6EHT - chains B and E of the 7 polymer chains in the assembly; structure by X-ray diffraction, 3.20 A resolution.

== Chain B ==
Name: Proliferating cell nuclear antigen
From: Homo sapiens
UniProt: P12004 (PCNA_HUMAN); residues 1-254 here = UniProt positions 1-254
Chain sequence (254 residues; row label = number of the first residue in the row):
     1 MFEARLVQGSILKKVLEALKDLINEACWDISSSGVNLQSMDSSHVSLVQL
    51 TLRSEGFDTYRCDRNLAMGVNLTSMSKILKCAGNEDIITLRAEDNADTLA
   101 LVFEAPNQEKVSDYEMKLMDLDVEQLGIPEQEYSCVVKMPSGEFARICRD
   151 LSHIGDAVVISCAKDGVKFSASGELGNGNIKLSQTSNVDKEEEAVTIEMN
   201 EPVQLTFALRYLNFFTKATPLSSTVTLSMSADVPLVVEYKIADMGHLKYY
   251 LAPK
Not modelled in the structure: 1
UniProt features mapped onto this chain:
  - DNA-binding region: Arg61 to Lys80
  - modified residue: Lys14 (N6-acetyllysine), Lys77 (N6-acetyllysine), Lys80 (N6-acetyllysine), Tyr211 (Phosphotyrosine), Lys248 (N6-acetyllysine)
  - cross-link (Glycyl lysine isopeptide (Lys-Gly)): Lys164 (interchain with G-Cter in SUMO2), Lys254 (interchain with G-Cter in SUMO2)
  - natural variant: Ser228 (S228I: In ATLD2)
  - mutagenesis: Lys13 (K13R: Inhibits acetylation, recruitment to DNA damage sites, inducible ubiquitination and protein degradation, DNA replication and repair synthesis efficiencies, but homotrimer formation, nuclear ...), Lys14 (K14R: Inhibits acetylation, recruitment to DNA damage sites, inducible ubiquitination and protein degradation, DNA replication and repair synthesis efficiencies, but homotrimer formation, nuclear ...), Lys20 (K20R: Inhibits acetylation, recruitment to DNA damage sites, inducible ubiquitination and protein degradation, DNA replication and repair synthesis efficiencies, but homotrimer formation, nuclear ...), Met40 (M40A: Complete loss of interaction with UHRF2), Ser43 to Val45 (No effect on POLD3-binding. Impairs binding to ALKBH2), Lys77 (K77A: Inhibits recruitment to DNA damage sites, but nuclear localization is similar as the wild-type; in association with A-80 ...), Lys80 (K80A: Inhibits recruitment to DNA damage sites, but nuclear localization is similar as the wild-type; in association with A-77 ...), Gln125 to Ile128 (Strong decrease in POLD3-binding. Impairs binding to ALKBH2), Ile128 (I128A: Complete loss of interaction with UHRF2), Lys164 (K164R: Abolishes ubiquitination. No effect on interaction with SHPRH), Val188 to Lys190 (No effect on POLD3-binding. No effect on ALKBH2-binding), Tyr211 (Y211F: Alters chromatin-associated PCNA stability and its function in DNA replication and repair), 3 further mutagenesis entries in UniProt
Disulfides: Cys135-Cys162
What the authors report for this chain:
  - binding site for the 10-nt DNA strand: His153

== Chain E ==
Name: PCNA-associated factor
UniProt: Q15004 (PAF15_HUMAN); residues 52-71 here = UniProt positions 52-71
Chain sequence (20 residues; each row starts with the number of its first residue):
    52 PVCVRPTPKWQKGIGEFFRL
Not modelled in the structure: 52
UniProt features mapped onto this chain:
  - motif: Gln62 to Leu71 (PIP-box)
  - mutagenesis: Ile65 (I65A: Loss of binding to PCNA), Phe68 to Phe69 (Loss of binding to PCNA), Phe68 (F68A: Loss of binding to PCNA)

== Interface between chain B and chain E ==
Pairs across the interface - 28 pairs, chain B then chain E:
  His44(B) - Gly64(E)
  His44(B) - Ile65(E)
  Val45(B) - Ile65(E)
  Ser46(B) - Ile65(E)
  Leu47(B) - Ile65(E)
  Gln125(B) - Leu71(E)
  Leu126(B) - Phe69(E)  hydrophobic
  Leu126(B) - Arg70(E)
  Gly127(B) - Arg70(E)  hydrogen bond (backbone-backbone)
  Gly127(B) - Leu71(E)
  Pro129(B) - Phe69(E)
  Ser152(B) - Val53(E)
  Ser152(B) - Cys54(E)  hydrogen bond (side chain-backbone)
  His153(B) - Val53(E)  hydrogen bond (side chain-backbone)
  His153(B) - Cys54(E)
  Asp156(B) - Pro57(E)
  Thr206(B) - Trp61(E)
  Ala208(B) - Pro59(E)
  Arg210(B) - Arg56(E)
  Arg210(B) - Thr58(E)
  Tyr211(B) - Thr58(E)
  Asp232(B) - Phe68(E)
  Pro234(B) - Phe68(E)
  Tyr250(B) - Ile65(E)
  Ala252(B) - Gln62(E)
  Pro253(B) - Trp61(E)
  Pro253(B) - Gln62(E)
  Lys254(B) - Trp61(E)
Also at the interface, not in a pair above, chain B (26 interface residues in all): Met40, Ile128, Arg149, Val233, Leu251
Also at the interface, not in a pair above, chain E (15 interface residues in all): Lys63
The authors on this interface:
  - interface residues, chain E: Gln62(E)

== Summary ==
26 residues of chain B and 15 residues of chain E are in contact, with 3 hydrogen bonds. Among the polar pairs
are Ser152(B)-Cys54(E), His153(B)-Val53(E) and Gly127(B)-Arg70(E). From the paper: a binding site for the
10-nt DNA strand at His153(B); the interface residue Gln62(E).
Chain B is Proliferating cell nuclear antigen (Homo sapiens) and chain E is PCNA-associated factor; the
structure, Modulation of PCNA sliding surface by p15PAF suggests a suppressive mechanism for cisplatin-induced
DNA lesion bypass ..., was determined by X-ray diffraction (same publication as 6GWS).
